4QD2 - chains B and A of the 5 polymer chains in the assembly; structure by X-ray diffraction, 2.40 A resolution.

Chain B:
Name: Hemagglutinin component HA17
Organism: Clostridium botulinum
Reference sequence: A5HZZ5 (A5HZZ5_CLOBH); residues 2-146 here = UniProt positions 2-146
Amino-acid sequence (147 residues; row label = number of the first residue in the row; numbering starts at 0):
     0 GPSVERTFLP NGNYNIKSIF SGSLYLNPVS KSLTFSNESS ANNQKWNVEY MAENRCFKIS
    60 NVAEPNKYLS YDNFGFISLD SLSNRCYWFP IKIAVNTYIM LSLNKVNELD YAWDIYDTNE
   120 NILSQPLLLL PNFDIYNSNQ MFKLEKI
Not modelled in the structure: 0-3
Sequence notes: expression tag (0-1)

Chain A:
Name: Hemagglutinin component HA70
Organism: Clostridium botulinum
Reference sequence: A5HZZ4 (A5HZZ4_CLOBH); numbering as in UniProt (aligned over 378-626)
Amino-acid sequence (254 residues; row label = number of the first residue in the row):
   373 GPLGSPSENI QEINTAISDN YTYNIPGIVN NNPFYILFTV NTTGIYKINA QNNLPSLKIY
   433 EAIGSGNRNF QSGNLCDDDI KAINYITGFD SPNAKSYLVV LLNKDKNYYI RVPQTSSNIE
   493 NQIQFKREEG DLRNLMNSSV NIIDNLNSTG AHYYTRQSPD VHDYISYEFT IPGNFNNKDT
   553 SNIRLYTSYN QGIGTLFRVT ETIDGYNLIN IQQNLHLLNN TNSIRLLNGA IYILKVEVTE
   613 LNNYNIRLHI DITN
Not modelled in the structure: 373-379, 398-402, 437-454
Sequence notes: expression tag (373-377)
What the authors report for this chain:
  - mutagenesis - T527P/R528A: unchanged binding to HT29 cells

Chain B / chain A interface:
Residue-residue contacts (34; chain B residue first):
  Phe7(B) - Glu573(A)
  Phe7(B) - Thr574(A)
  Phe7(B) - Ile575(A)  hydrophobic
  Ile18(B) - Phe547(A)  hydrophobic
  Ile18(B) - Asn548(A)
  Ile18(B) - Asn549(A)
  Tyr49(B) - Ile575(A)  hydrophobic
  Arg54(B) - Asp576(A)  salt bridge
  Phe56(B) - Ile575(A)  hydrophobic
  Phe88(B) - Thr574(A)
  Phe88(B) - Ile575(A)  hydrophobic
  Phe88(B) - Asp576(A)
  Pro89(B) - Thr574(A)
  Ile90(B) - Glu573(A)
  Lys91(B) - Thr572(A)
  Lys91(B) - Glu573(A)  hydrogen bond (backbone-backbone)
  Ile92(B) - Phe547(A)  hydrophobic
  Ile92(B) - Arg570(A)  hydrogen bond (backbone-side chain)
  Ile92(B) - Thr572(A)
  Ala93(B) - Phe547(A)  hydrophobic
  Ala93(B) - Gly601(A)
  Val94(B) - Gly601(A)
  Thr96(B) - Phe547(A)
  Glu119(B) - Lys550(A)  salt bridge
  Ile134(B) - Arg570(A)
  Ile134(B) - Thr572(A)
  Ile134(B) - Ile581(A)  hydrophobic
  Tyr135(B) - Asn549(A)  hydrogen bond (backbone-side chain)
  Tyr135(B) - Arg570(A)
  Ser137(B) - Asn549(A)  hydrogen bond
  Met140(B) - Phe547(A)  hydrophobic
  Met140(B) - Asn549(A)
  Lys142(B) - Asn546(A)  hydrogen bond
  Lys142(B) - Phe547(A)  hydrogen bond (side chain-backbone)
Interface residues without a listed pair, chain B (21 interface residues in all): Arg5, Asn136
Interface residues without a listed pair, chain A (15 interface residues in all): Val571, Ile603

Summary:
21 residues of chain B and 15 residues of chain A are in contact, with 6 hydrogen bonds and 2 salt bridges.
Polar pairs include Arg54(B)-Asp576(A), Glu119(B)-Lys550(A) and Ile92(B)-Arg570(A). The paper reports that
T527P/R528A of chain A leave binding to HT29 cells unchanged.
Chain B is Hemagglutinin component HA17 and chain A is Hemagglutinin component HA70, both from Clostridium
botulinum; the structure, Molecular basis for disruption of E-cadherin adhesion by botulinum neurotoxin A
complex, was determined by X-ray diffraction.
